2FV4 - chains A and B; structure by solution NMR.

[Chain A]
Protein: Hypothetical 25.2 kDa protein in AFG3-SEB2 intergenic region
Organism: Saccharomyces cerevisiae
Notes: fragment: spc25p globular domain
Reference sequence: P40014 (YEK8_YEAST); numbering as in UniProt (aligned over 128-221)
Chain sequence (98 residues; row label = number of the first residue in the row):
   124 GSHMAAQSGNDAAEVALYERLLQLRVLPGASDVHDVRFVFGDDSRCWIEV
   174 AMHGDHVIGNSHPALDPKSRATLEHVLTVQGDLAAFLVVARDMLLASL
Unresolved in the structure: 124-132
Construct notes: cloning artifact (124-127)

[Chain B]
Protein: Hypothetical 24.6 kDa protein in ILV2-ADE17 intergenic region
Organism: Saccharomyces cerevisiae
Notes: fragment: spc24p globular domain
Reference sequence: Q04477 (YM06_YEAST); numbering as in UniProt (aligned over 138-213)
Chain sequence (77 residues; numbered 137 to 213; the number before each row is that of its first residue):
   137 MAKVIEPELEEQSAVTPEANENILKLKLYRSLGVILDLENDQVLINRKND
   187 GNIDILPLDNNLSDFYKTKYIWERLGK
Unresolved in the structure: 137-155
Construct notes: cloning artifact (137)

[Interface between chain A and chain B]
Pairs across the interface - 20 pairs, chain A then chain B:
  Asp134(A) with Asn158(B)
  Glu137(A) with Leu174(B)
  Val138(A) with Asn158(B)
  Tyr141(A) with Leu162(B); Tyr165(B); Leu172(B)
  Glu142(A) with Lys161(B)
  Arg143(A) with Phe201(B)
  Leu144(A) with Thr204(B); Trp208(B)
  Leu145(A) with Tyr165(B); Trp208(B)
  Val149(A) with Leu164(B)
  Leu206(A) with Ser167(B); Leu168(B)
  Leu210(A) with Leu168(B)
  Val211(A) with Trp208(B); Glu209(B); Gly212(B)
  Arg214(A) with Trp208(B)
Also at the interface, not in a pair above, chain A (18 interface residues in all): Leu140, Gln146, Pro151, Ala207, Leu218
Also at the interface, not in a pair above, chain B (18 interface residues in all): Glu157, Leu194, Asp200, Lys205
From the paper, about this interface:
  - pairs named by the authors: Glu142(A)-Lys161(B) (water-mediated contact), Glu142(A)-Tyr165(B) (water-mediated contact), Arg214(A)-Trp208(B)
  - interface residues, chain B: Thr204(B), Trp208(B)

[Overview]
The chain A/chain B interface involves 18 residues from each chain. The paper describes water-mediated
contacts between Glu142(A) and Lys161(B) and Glu142(A) and Tyr165(B); a contact between Arg214(A) and
Trp208(B). From the paper: interface residues Thr204(B) and Trp208(B).
Here chain A is Hypothetical 25.2 kDa protein in AFG3-SEB2 intergenic region and chain B is Hypothetical 24.6
kDa protein in ILV2-ADE17 intergenic region, both from Saccharomyces cerevisiae. Entry 2FV4 (NMR solution
structure of the yeast kinetochore Spc24/Spc25 globular domain) was determined by solution NMR.
